6I7J - chain A; structure by X-ray diffraction, 2.65 A resolution.

[Chain A]
Molecule: Adenosine monophosphate-protein transferase FICD
Organism: Homo sapiens
Notes: EC 2.7.7.-, 3.1.4.-
UniProtKB: Q9BVA6 (FICD_HUMAN); numbering as in UniProt (aligned over 104-445)
Sequence (343 residues; each row starts with the number of its first residue):
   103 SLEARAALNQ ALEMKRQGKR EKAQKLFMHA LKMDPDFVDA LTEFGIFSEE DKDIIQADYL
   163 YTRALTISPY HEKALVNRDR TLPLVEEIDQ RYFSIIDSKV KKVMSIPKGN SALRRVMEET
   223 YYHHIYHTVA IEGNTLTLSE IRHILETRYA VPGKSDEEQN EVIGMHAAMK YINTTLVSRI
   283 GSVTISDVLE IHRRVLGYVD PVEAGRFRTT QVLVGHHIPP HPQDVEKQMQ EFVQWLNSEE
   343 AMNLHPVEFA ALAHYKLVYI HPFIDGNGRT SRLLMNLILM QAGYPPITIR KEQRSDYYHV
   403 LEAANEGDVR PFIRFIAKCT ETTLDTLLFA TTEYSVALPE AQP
Not modelled in the structure: 440-445
Construct notes: expression tag (103); engineered mutation Asp258 (Leu in Q9BVA6)
UniProt features mapped onto this chain:
  - motif: Thr230 to Gly235 (Inhibitory (S/T)XXXE(G/N) motif)
  - active site: His363
  - binding site (ATP): Glu234, Val316 to His319, Asp367 to Arg374, Tyr399, Tyr400, Asn407
  - site: Glu234 (Important for autoinhibition of adenylyltransferase activity)
  - modified residue: Thr183 (O-AMP-threonine)
  - glycosylation: Asn275 (N-linked (GlcNAc...) asparagine)
  - natural variant: Arg374 (R374H: In SPG92; uncertain significance)
  - mutagenesis: Thr168 (T168A: Does not affect level of auto-AMPylation), Ser170 (S170A: Does not affect level of auto-AMPylation), Tyr172 (Y172F: Does not affect level of auto-AMPylation), Thr183 (T183A: Decreased AMPylation), Glu234 (E234G: Promotes adenylyltransferase activity), Asn275 (N275Q: Strongly decreased N-glycosylation. Abolished N-glycosylation; when associated with Q-446), His363 (H363A: Abolishes adenylyltransferase activity)
From the paper describing this entry:
  - contacts within the chain: Glu234-Arg374 (salt bridge)
  - mutagenesis - H363A: abolished catalytic activity

[Summary]
Curated annotation (UniProt) lists active-site residue His363, 16 ATP-binding residues and 7 mutagenesis
sites. From the paper: H363A abolishes catalytic activity; contacts within the chain involving Arg374 and
Glu234.
Chain A is Adenosine monophosphate-protein transferase FICD (Homo sapiens); the structure, Crystal structure
of monomeric FICD mutant L258D, was determined by X-ray diffraction together with 6I7G, 6I7H, 6I7I, 6I7K and
6I7L from the same study.
